Entry 5LVA (X-ray diffraction, 2.53 A resolution); this record covers chain A.

[Chain A]
Molecule: NAD(P)H-FMN oxidoreductase
Source organism: Bacillus subtilis
UniProtKB: Q75V96 (Q75V96_BACIU); numbering as in UniProt (aligned over 1-174)
Amino-acid sequence (174 residues; each row starts with the number of its first residue):
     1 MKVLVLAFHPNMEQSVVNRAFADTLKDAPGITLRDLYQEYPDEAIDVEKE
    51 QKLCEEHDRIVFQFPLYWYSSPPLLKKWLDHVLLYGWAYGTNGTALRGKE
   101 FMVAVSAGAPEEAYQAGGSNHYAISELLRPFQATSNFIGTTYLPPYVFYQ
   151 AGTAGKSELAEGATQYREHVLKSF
Residues lining bound ligands: FMN (flavin mononucleotide): H9, S15, V16, V17, N18, P65, L66, Y67, W68, Y69, S106, A107, G108, A109, Y114, A151
From the paper describing this entry:
  - binding site for flavin mononucleotide: H9, V16, N18, Y67, W68, Y69, Y114

[Overview]
Bound to chain A: flavin mononucleotide. The paper reports a binding site for flavin mononucleotide at H9, V16
and N18 among others.
Chain A is NAD(P)H-FMN oxidoreductase (Bacillus subtilis); the structure, Crystal structure of thermophilic
tryptophan halogenase (Th-Hal) enzyme from Streptomycin violaceusniger, was determined by X-ray diffraction,
deposited together with 5LV9.
